PDB entry 7KBE | electron microscopy, 3.50 A resolution | chains G and J of the 10 polymer chains in the assembly

[Chain G]
Molecule: Histone H2A
Organism: Xenopus laevis
Reference sequence: Q6DKE3 (Q6DKE3_XENLA); residues 1-139 here = UniProt positions 1-139
Sequence (139 residues; each row starts with the number of its first residue):
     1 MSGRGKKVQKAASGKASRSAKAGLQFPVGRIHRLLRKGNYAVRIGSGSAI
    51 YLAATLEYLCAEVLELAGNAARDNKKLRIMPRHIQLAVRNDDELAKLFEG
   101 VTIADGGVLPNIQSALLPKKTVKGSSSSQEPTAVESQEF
Disordered / not traced: 1-14, 121-139
What the authors report for this chain:
  - binding site for the 156-nt DNA strand: Lys15 to Ile44

[Chain J]
Molecule: 156-nt DNA strand
Organism: Xenopus laevis
Sequence (156 nucleotides; numbered -5 to 150; the number before each row is that of its first residue; numbers below 1 keep their minus sign (DC-5 is residue -5)):
    -5 CTAGGATATCACAATCCCGGTGCCGAGGCCGCTCAATTGGTCGTAGACAG
    45 CTCTAGCACCGCTTAAACGCACGTACGCGCTGTCCCCCGCGTTTTAACCG
    95 CCAAGGGGATTACTCCCTAGTCTCCAGGCACGTGTCAGATATAGATTGTG
   145 ATATCC

[How chain G and chain J interact]
Residue-residue contacts (12):
  Lys15(G) with DA30(J), base contact; DT31(J), hydrogen bond to the base
  Ala16(G) with DT31(J), phosphate contact; DT32(J), phosphate contact
  Ser17(G) with DT31(J), phosphate contact
  Arg18(G) with DT31(J), salt bridge to the phosphate
  Lys21(G) with DT32(J), salt bridge to the phosphate
  Gly29(G) with DA30(J), phosphate contact; DT31(J), phosphate contact
  Arg30(G) with DA30(J), phosphate contact
  Arg33(G) with DA30(J), salt bridge to the phosphate
  Arg78(G) with DA20(J), sugar contact
Other interface residues (no listed pair), chain G (10 interface residues in all): Arg43
Other interface residues (no listed pair), chain J (8 interface residues in all): DG19, DA29, DT38, DA39

[Overview]
The interface between chain G and chain J involves 10 residues on one side and 8 on the other, with 1 hydrogen
bond and 3 salt bridges. Polar pairs include Lys15(G)-DT31(J), Arg18(G)-DT31(J) and Lys21(G)-DT32(J). From the
paper: a binding site for the 156-nt DNA strand at Lys15(G).
Chain G is Histone H2A and chain J is a 156-nt DNA strand, both from Xenopus laevis; the structure, Nucleosome
isolated from metaphase chromosome formed in Xenopus egg extract (oligo fraction), was determined by electron
microscopy (same publication as 7KBD and 7KBF).
